PDB entry 8TF0 | X-ray diffraction, 2.79 A resolution | chain B

[Chain B]
Molecule: Endoplasmin
From: Canis lupus familiaris
Notes: engineered mutation(s): Mutated residues 287-327 into GGGG
UniProtKB: P41148 (ENPL_CANLF); numbering as in UniProt; present here: 69-284, 322-337
Sequence (236 residues; row label = number of the first residue in the row; note: 37 numbers in that range are skipped by the numbering (no residue carries them; nothing is unmodelled there)):
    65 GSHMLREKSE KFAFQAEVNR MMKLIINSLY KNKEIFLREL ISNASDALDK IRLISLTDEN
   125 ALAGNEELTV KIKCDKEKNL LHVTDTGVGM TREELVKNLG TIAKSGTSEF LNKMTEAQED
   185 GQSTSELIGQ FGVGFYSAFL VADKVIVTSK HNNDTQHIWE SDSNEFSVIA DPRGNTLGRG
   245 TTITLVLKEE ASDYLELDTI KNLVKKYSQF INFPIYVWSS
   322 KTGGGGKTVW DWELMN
Not modelled in the structure: 65, 181-182, 322-328
Construct notes: expression tag (65-68); conflict Gly324 (Lys in P41148), Gly325 (Lys in P41148), Gly326 (Val in P41148), Gly327 (Glu in P41148)
Metal / ion sites: Mg2+ site 1: Ser66, Glu71; Mg2+ site 2 near Asp226 (its only coordinating residue here)
Residues lining bound ligands: ZUY (9-(pent-4-yn-1-yl)-8-[(2,4,6-trimethylphenyl)sulfanyl]-9H-purin-6-amine): Leu104, Asn107, Ala111, Asp149, Val152, Gly153, Met154, Asn162, Leu163, Ile166, Leu191, Phe195, Gly198, Phe199, Ala202, Val209, Val211, Thr245, Ile247, Leu249
Swiss-Prot annotation at these positions:
  - binding site (ATP): Asn107, Asp149, Asn162, Phe199
  - modified residue: Lys168 (N6-(2-hydroxyisobutyryl)lysine), Ser172 (Phosphoserine)
  - glycosylation (N-linked (GlcNAc...) asparagine): Asn107, Asn217
  - mutagenesis: Glu103 (E103A: Loss of ATPase activity)
From the paper describing this entry:
  - binding site for ZUY: Leu104, Leu163, Phe195, Phe199, Ala202, Val209, Val211, Ile247, Leu249
  - specificity-determining residues: Met85, Ser92, Leu93 (proposed by the authors, not directly observed)

[In short]
Ligands of chain B: compound ZUY. Ser66 and Glu71 form the Mg2+ site 1. From UniProt: 4 ATP-binding residues
and one mutagenesis site. From the paper: a binding site for ZUY at Leu104, Leu163 and Phe195 among others;
specificity determinants Met85, Ser92 and Leu93.
Chain B is Endoplasmin (Canis lupus familiaris); the structure, Crystal structure of Grp94 N-terminal domain
bound to the purine inhibitor PU-H36, was determined by X-ray diffraction together with 8SSV from the same
study.
